3ETR - chains B and C of the 6 polymer chains in the assembly; structure by X-ray diffraction, 2.20 A resolution.

# Chain B
Protein: Xanthine dehydrogenase/oxidase
From: Bos taurus
UniProtKB: P80457 (XDH_BOVIN); residue numbers follow UniProt; this construct covers 224-528
Chain sequence (305 residues; numbered 224 to 528; the number before each row is that of its first residue):
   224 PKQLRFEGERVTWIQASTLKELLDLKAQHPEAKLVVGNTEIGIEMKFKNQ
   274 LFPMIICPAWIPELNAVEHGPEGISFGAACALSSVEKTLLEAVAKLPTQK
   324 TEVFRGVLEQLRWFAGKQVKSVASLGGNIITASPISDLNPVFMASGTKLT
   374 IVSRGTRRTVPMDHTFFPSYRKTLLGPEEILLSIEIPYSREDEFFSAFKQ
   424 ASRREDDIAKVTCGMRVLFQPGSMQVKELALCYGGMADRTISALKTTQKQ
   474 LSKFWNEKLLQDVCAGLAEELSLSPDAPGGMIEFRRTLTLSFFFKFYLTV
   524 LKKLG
Curated features (UniProtKB/Swiss-Prot):
  - binding site (FAD): Leu-257 to Ile-264, Phe-337, Ser-347 to Asn-351, Asp-360, Leu-404, Lys-422
  - mutagenesis: Arg-335 (R335A: Promotes conversion to the oxidase form that utilizes molecular oxygen as electron acceptor. Interferes with normal conversion to the dehydrogenase form by reducing agents), Trp-336 (W336A: Promotes conversion to the oxidase form that utilizes molecular oxygen as electron acceptor. Interferes with normal conversion to the dehydrogenase form by reducing agents), Arg-427 (R427Q: Promotes conversion to the oxidase form that utilizes molecular oxygen as electron acceptor. Interferes with normal conversion to the dehydrogenase form by reducing agents)
Residues lining bound ligands: FAD (flavin-adenine dinucleotide): Lys-256, Leu-257, Val-258, Val-259, Gly-260, Asn-261, Thr-262, Glu-263, Ile-264, Leu-287, Ala-301, Leu-305, Phe-337, Ala-338, Val-342, Val-345, Ala-346, Ser-347, Gly-349, Gly-350, Asn-351, Ile-353, Thr-354, Ile-358, Ser-359, Asp-360, Leu-398, Ile-403, Leu-404

# Chain C
Protein: Xanthine dehydrogenase/oxidase
From: Bos taurus
UniProtKB: P80457 (XDH_BOVIN); numbering as in UniProt (aligned over 571-1325)
Chain sequence (755 residues; numbered 571 to 1325; the number before each row is that of its first residue):
   571 DTVGRPLPHLAAAMQASGEAVYCDDIPRYENELFLRLVTSTRAHAKIKSI
   621 DVSEAQKVPGFVCFLSADDIPGSNETGLFNDETVFAKDTVTCVGHIIGAV
   671 VADTPEHAERAAHVVKVTYEDLPAIITIEDAIKNNSFYGSELKIEKGDLK
   721 KGFSEADNVVSGELYIGGQDHFYLETHCTIAIPKGEEGEMELFVSTQNAM
   771 KTQSFVAKMLGVPVNRILVRVKRMGGGFGGKETRSTLVSVAVALAAYKTG
   821 HPVRCMLDRNEDMLITGGRHPFLARYKVGFMKTGTIVALEVDHYSNAGNS
   871 RDLSHSIMERALFHMDNCYKIPNIRGTGRLCKTNLSSNTAFRGFGGPQAL
   921 FIAENWMSEVAVTCGLPAEEVRWKNMYKEGDLTHFNQRLEGFSVPRCWDE
   971 CLKSSQYYARKSEVDKFNKENCWKKRGLCIIPTKFGISFTVPFLNQAGAL
  1021 IHVYTDGSVLVSHGGTEMGQGLHTKMVQVASKALKIPISKIYISETSTNT
  1071 VPNSSPTAASVSTDIYGQAVYEACQTILKRLEPFKKKNPDGSWEDWVMAA
  1121 YQDRVSLSTTGFYRTPNLGYSFETNSGNAFHYFTYGVACSEVEIDCLTGD
  1171 HKNLRTDIVMDVGSSLNPAIDIGQVEGAFVQGLGLFTLEELHYSPEGSLH
  1221 TRGPSTYKIPAFGSIPTEFRVSLLRDCPNKKAIYASKAVGEPPLFLGASV
  1271 FFAIKDAIRAARAQHTNNNTKELFRLDSPATPEKIRNACVDKFTTLCVTG
  1321 APGNC
Curated features (UniProtKB/Swiss-Prot):
  - active site: Glu-1261 (Proton acceptor)
  - binding site (Mo-molybdopterin): Gln-767, Phe-798, Arg-912, Ala-1079
  - binding site (substrate): Glu-802, Arg-880, Phe-914, Thr-1010
Residues lining bound ligands:
  - Ca2+ (CA): Arg-839, His-840, Ile-877, Thr-909, Phe-911, Phe-914, Gly-915, Gln-918
  - pteridine-2,4(1H,3H)-dione (LUZ): Glu-802, Leu-873, Ser-876, Arg-880, Phe-914, Ser-1008, Phe-1009, Thr-1010, Val-1011, Leu-1014, Ala-1078, Ala-1079
  - MTE (phosphonic acidmono-(2-amino-5,6-dimercapto-4-oxo-3,7,8a,9,10,10a-hexahydro-4H-8-oxa-1,3,9,10-tetraaza-anthracen-7-ylmethyl)ester): Gly-796, Gly-797, Phe-798, Gly-799, Arg-912, Met-1038, Gly-1039, Gln-1040, Leu-1042, Thr-1077, Ala-1078, Ala-1079, Ser-1080, Val-1081, Ser-1082, Thr-1083, Gln-1194, Gly-1260, Glu-1261
From the paper describing this entry:
  - binding site for pteridine-2,4(1H,3H)-dione: Arg-880
  - catalytic residues: Glu-802, Arg-880 (proposed by the authors, not directly observed)
  - catalytic residues: Glu-1261 (citing earlier work)

# Interface between chain B and chain C
Residue-residue contacts (52):
  Glu-232(B) / Pro-629(C)
  Glu-232(B) / His-677(C)  salt bridge
  Glu-232(B) / Arg-680(C)  salt bridge
  Arg-233(B) / Arg-680(C)
  Lys-269(B) / Glu-679(C)  salt bridge
  Lys-269(B) / Asp-828(C)  salt bridge
  Phe-270(B) / Asn-830(C)
  Asn-272(B) / His-683(C)  hydrogen bond
  Ala-424(B) / Asp-1170(C)
  Ala-424(B) / Pro-1302(C)
  Arg-426(B) / Ser-1225(C)
  Arg-426(B) / Thr-1226(C)
  Arg-427(B) / Glu-1210(C)  salt bridge
  Arg-427(B) / His-1212(C)  hydrogen bond
  Arg-427(B) / Thr-1221(C)
  Arg-427(B) / Thr-1226(C)
  Arg-427(B) / Glu-1303(C)  salt bridge
  Glu-428(B) / His-1212(C)  salt bridge
  Glu-428(B) / His-1220(C)  salt bridge
  Glu-428(B) / Thr-1226(C)
  Asp-429(B) / His-1220(C)
  Asp-429(B) / Thr-1226(C)
  Gln-484(B) / Val-1318(C)  hydrogen bond (side chain-backbone)
  Cys-487(B) / Cys-1317(C)  hydrophobic
  Cys-487(B) / Thr-1319(C)
  Ala-488(B) / Thr-1319(C)
  Met-504(B) / Glu-1303(C)
  Glu-506(B) / Asn-1307(C)
  Phe-507(B) / Thr-1168(C)
  Phe-507(B) / Pro-1302(C)
  Phe-507(B) / Glu-1303(C)
  Phe-507(B) / Arg-1306(C)
  Phe-507(B) / Asn-1307(C)
  Arg-509(B) / Thr-1314(C)  hydrogen bond (side chain-backbone)
  Arg-509(B) / Leu-1316(C)
  Thr-510(B) / Arg-1306(C)
  Thr-510(B) / Thr-1314(C)
  Leu-511(B) / Leu-1167(C)
  Leu-511(B) / Thr-1168(C)
  Leu-513(B) / Phe-1313(C)  hydrophobic
  Leu-513(B) / Leu-1316(C)  hydrophobic
  Leu-513(B) / Cys-1317(C)  hydrophobic
  Ser-514(B) / Leu-1167(C)
  Ser-514(B) / Arg-1306(C)  hydrogen bond
  Ser-514(B) / Phe-1313(C)
  Phe-515(B) / Thr-1168(C)
  Phe-517(B) / Trp-993(C)
  Phe-517(B) / Leu-1167(C)  hydrophobic
  Phe-517(B) / Phe-1313(C)  hydrophobic
  Lys-518(B) / Asp-1165(C)  salt bridge
  Lys-518(B) / Leu-1167(C)
  Lys-518(B) / Thr-1168(C)
Interface residues without a listed pair, chain B (29 interface residues in all): Trp-336, Ser-425, Glu-480, Leu-483, Ala-491
Interface residues without a listed pair, chain C (30 interface residues in all): Lys-1228, Lys-1312

# Summary
The interface between chain B and chain C involves 29 residues on one side and 30 on the other; the contacts
include 5 hydrogen bonds and 9 salt bridges. Polar contacts include Glu-232(B)/His-677(C),
Glu-232(B)/Arg-680(C) and Lys-269(B)/Glu-679(C). The paper reports catalytic residues Glu-802(C), Arg-880(C)
and Glu-1261(C); a binding site for pteridine-2,4(1H,3H)-dione at Arg-880(C).
Chain B is Xanthine dehydrogenase/oxidase and chain C is Xanthine dehydrogenase/oxidase, both from Bos taurus;
the structure, Crystal structure of xanthine oxidase in complex with lumazine, was determined by X-ray
diffraction, deposited together with 3EUB.
